Entry 7X75 (electron microscopy, 3.45 A resolution); this record covers chains F and O of the 15 polymer chains in the assembly.

[Chain F]
Name: RNA polymerase principal sigma factor HrdB
Organism: Streptomyces coelicolor A3(2)
Reference sequence: P18183 (SIGA_STRCO); residue numbers follow UniProt; this construct covers 1-511
Sequence (531 residues; row label = number of the first residue in the row; numbers below 1 keep their minus sign (Met-19 is residue -19)):
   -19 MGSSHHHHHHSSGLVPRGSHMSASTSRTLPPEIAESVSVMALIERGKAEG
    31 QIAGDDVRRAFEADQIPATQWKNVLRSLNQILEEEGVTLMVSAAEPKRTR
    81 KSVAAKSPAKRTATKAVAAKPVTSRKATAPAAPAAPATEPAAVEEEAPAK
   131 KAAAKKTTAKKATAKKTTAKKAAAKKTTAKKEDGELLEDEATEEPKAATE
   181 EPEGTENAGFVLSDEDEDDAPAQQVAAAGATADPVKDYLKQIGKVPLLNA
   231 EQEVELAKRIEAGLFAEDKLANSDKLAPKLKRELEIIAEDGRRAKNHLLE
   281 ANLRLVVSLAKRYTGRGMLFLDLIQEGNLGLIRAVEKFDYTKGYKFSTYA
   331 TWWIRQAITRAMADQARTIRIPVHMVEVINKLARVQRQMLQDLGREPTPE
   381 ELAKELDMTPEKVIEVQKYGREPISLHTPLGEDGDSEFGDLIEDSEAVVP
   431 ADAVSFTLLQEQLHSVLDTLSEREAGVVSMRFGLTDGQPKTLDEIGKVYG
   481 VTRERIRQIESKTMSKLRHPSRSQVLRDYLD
Disordered / not traced: -19 to 209, 511
Construct notes: initiating methionine (-19); expression tag (-18 to 0)
Swiss-Prot annotation at these positions:
  - DNA-binding region: Leu472 to Ser491 (H-T-H motif)
  - motif: Asp302 to Gln305 (Interaction with polymerase core subunit RpoC)
What the authors report for this chain:
  - binding site for the 84-nt DNA strand (chain O): Leu227, Asn282, Arg284, Leu285, Lys322, Tyr324, Ser327, Tyr329, Trp332, Trp333, Gln336, Arg340, Arg350, Val353, His354, Thr482, Arg483, Glu484, Arg485
  - binding site for the 84-nt DNA strand: Arg461, Leu472, Asp473, Arg487

[Chain O]
Molecule: 84-nt DNA strand
Sequence (84 nucleotides; numbered 1 to 84; the number before each row is that of its first residue):
     1 CAAGGCACATGACAACGGTGTTCAGTGCCGCGTTGCCCGATACCCCCTAC
    51 CCGTAGTTGACTGGCATCCGGGCGCCGGGTCGCC

[How chain F and chain O interact]
Pairs across the interface (54; chain F residue first):
  Val215(F) with DG64(O), base contact
  Lys216(F) with DG64(O), base contact; DC65(O), hydrogen bond to the base; DA66(O), base contact
  Leu219(F) with DG63(O), base contact; DG64(O), base contact
  Ile222(F) with DG63(O), base contact
  Gly223(F) with DG63(O), base contact
  Leu227(F) with DT62(O), base contact
  Ala281(F) with DT62(O), base contact
  Asn282(F) with DT62(O), hydrogen bond to the base
  Arg284(F) with DT62(O), base contact; DG63(O), salt bridge to the phosphate
  Leu285(F) with DT62(O), sugar contact; DG63(O), phosphate contact
  Val287(F) with DG63(O), sugar contact
  Lys291(F) with DG64(O), sugar contact
  Phe300(F) with DG64(O), base contact
  Arg313(F) with DG56(O), salt bridge to the phosphate
  Lys317(F) with DG56(O), salt bridge to the phosphate
  Lys322(F) with DT58(O), hydrogen bond to the base
  Tyr324(F) with DT58(O), base contact; DG59(O), phosphate contact; DA60(O), phosphate contact
  Lys325(F) with DA60(O), hydrogen bond to the phosphate; DC61(O), salt bridge to the phosphate
  Ser327(F) with DC61(O), hydrogen bond to the phosphate; DT62(O), base contact
  Thr328(F) with DT58(O), phosphate contact; DG59(O), phosphate contact; DA60(O), hydrogen bond to the phosphate; DC61(O), base contact
  Thr331(F) with DC61(O), base contact
  Trp332(F) with DT57(O), base contact
  Trp333(F) with DG56(O), sugar contact; DT57(O), base contact
  Gln336(F) with DG56(O), base contact; DT57(O), base contact
  Arg340(F) with DA55(O), hydrogen bond to the base
  Arg350(F) with DG53(O), salt bridge to the phosphate
  Pro352(F) with DC52(O), phosphate contact; DG53(O), phosphate contact
  Val353(F) with DG53(O), base contact; DT54(O), base contact
  His354(F) with DC51(O), sugar contact; DC52(O), salt bridge to the phosphate
  Lys392(F) with DC51(O), salt bridge to the phosphate
  Thr482(F) with DT34(O), phosphate contact
  Glu484(F) with DT34(O), base contact; DG35(O), base contact
  Arg485(F) with DG32(O), sugar contact; DT33(O), salt bridge to the phosphate; DT34(O), base contact
  Gln488(F) with DT34(O), base contact
Other interface residues (no listed pair), chain F (39 interface residues in all): Lys224, Ser288, Gly323, Tyr329, Arg483
Other interface residues (no listed pair), chain O (21 interface residues in all): DC36

[Summary]
39 residues of chain F face 21 of chain O across their interface, with 7 hydrogen bonds and 8 salt bridges.
Among the polar pairs are Lys216(F)-DC65(O), Asn282(F)-DT62(O) and Lys322(F)-DT58(O). From the paper: a
binding site for the 84-nt DNA strand (chain O) at Leu227(F), Asn282(F) and Arg284(F) among others; a binding
site for the 84-nt DNA strand at Arg461(F), Leu472(F) and Asp473(F) among others.
Chain F is RNA polymerase principal sigma factor HrdB (Streptomyces coelicolor A3(2)) and chain O is an 84-nt
DNA strand; the structure, Cryo-EM structure of Streptomyces coelicolor RNAP-promoter open complex with three
Zur dimers, was determined by electron microscopy, deposited together with 7VO0, 7VO9, 7VPD, 7VPZ, 7X74 and
7X76.
